7AE7 - chains B and E of the 12 polymer chains in the assembly; structure by X-ray diffraction, 2.66 A resolution.

Chain B (and E):
Protein: Phenolic acid decarboxylase
From: Sedimentibacter hydroxybenzoicus
Notes: EC 4.1.1.63, 4.1.1.61; chain E of this document is another copy of the same molecule, construct and numbering; everything in this record applies to it too
Reference sequence: Q9S4M7 (YCLC_SEDHY); residue numbers follow UniProt; this construct covers 1-480
Amino-acid sequence (480 residues; numbered 1 to 480; the number before each row is that of its first residue):
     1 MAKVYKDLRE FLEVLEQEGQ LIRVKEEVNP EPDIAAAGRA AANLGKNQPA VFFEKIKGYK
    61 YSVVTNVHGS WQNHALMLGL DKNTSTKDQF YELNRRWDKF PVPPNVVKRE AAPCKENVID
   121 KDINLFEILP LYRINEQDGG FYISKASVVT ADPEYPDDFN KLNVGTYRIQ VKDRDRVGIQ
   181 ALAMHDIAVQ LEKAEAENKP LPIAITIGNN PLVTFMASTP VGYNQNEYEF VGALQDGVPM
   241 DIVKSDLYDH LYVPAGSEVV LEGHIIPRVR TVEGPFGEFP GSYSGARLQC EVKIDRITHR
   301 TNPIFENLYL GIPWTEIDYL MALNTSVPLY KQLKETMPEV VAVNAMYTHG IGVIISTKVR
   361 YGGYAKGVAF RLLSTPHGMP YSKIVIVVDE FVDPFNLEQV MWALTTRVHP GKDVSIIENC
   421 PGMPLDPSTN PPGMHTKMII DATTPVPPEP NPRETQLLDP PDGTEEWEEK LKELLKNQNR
Not modelled in the structure: 1-2, 185-186, 195-199, 478-480 (chain E: 1-2, 184-188, 195-200, 221-224, 479-480)
Bound ions: Na+: Asp-413, Asp-441
UniProt features mapped onto this chain:
  - active site: Glu-278 (Proton donor)
  - binding site (prenylated FMN): Asn-163 to Arg-168, Met-184, His-185
  - binding site (Mn(2+)): Asn-163, His-185, Glu-227

Interface between chain B and chain E:
Residue-residue contacts - 67 pairs, chain B then chain E:
  Met-337(B) / Met-379(E)  hydrophobic
  Tyr-361(B) / Met-379(E)
  Tyr-361(B) / Pro-421(E)  hydrophobic
  Gly-362(B) / Pro-421(E)
  Gly-362(B) / Met-434(E)
  Gly-363(B) / Asn-419(E)
  Gly-363(B) / Cys-420(E)
  Gly-363(B) / Pro-421(E)
  Gly-363(B) / Met-434(E)
  Tyr-364(B) / Pro-421(E)
  Lys-366(B) / Glu-418(E)  hydrogen bond (side chain-backbone)
  Lys-366(B) / Asn-419(E)
  Lys-366(B) / Cys-420(E)
  Gly-367(B) / Ser-374(E)
  Gly-367(B) / Met-379(E)
  Phe-370(B) / Phe-370(E)  hydrophobic
  Phe-370(B) / Leu-373(E)  hydrophobic
  Phe-370(B) / Ser-374(E)
  Phe-370(B) / Ile-417(E)  hydrophobic
  Phe-370(B) / Cys-420(E)  hydrophobic
  Arg-371(B) / Arg-371(E)
  Arg-371(B) / Ser-374(E)
  Leu-373(B) / Phe-370(E)  hydrophobic
  Ser-374(B) / Met-337(E)
  Ser-374(B) / Gly-367(E)
  Ser-374(B) / Phe-370(E)
  Ser-374(B) / Arg-371(E)
  Ser-374(B) / Ser-374(E)
  Met-379(B) / Met-337(E)  hydrophobic
  Met-379(B) / Tyr-361(E)
  Met-379(B) / Tyr-364(E)  hydrophobic
  Met-379(B) / Gly-367(E)
  Gly-411(B) / Glu-418(E)
  Lys-412(B) / Glu-418(E)
  Lys-412(B) / Asn-419(E)
  Asp-413(B) / Asn-419(E)  hydrogen bond
  Ser-415(B) / Ile-417(E)
  Ile-417(B) / Phe-370(E)  hydrophobic
  Ile-417(B) / Ser-415(E)
  Ile-417(B) / Ile-417(E)  hydrophobic
  Glu-418(B) / Lys-366(E)  hydrogen bond (backbone-side chain)
  Glu-418(B) / Lys-412(E)
  Asn-419(B) / Gly-363(E)
  Asn-419(B) / Lys-366(E)
  Asn-419(B) / Lys-412(E)
  Asn-419(B) / Asp-413(E)  hydrogen bond
  Asn-419(B) / Asp-441(E)  hydrogen bond
  Asn-419(B) / Glu-449(E)
  Cys-420(B) / Gly-363(E)
  Cys-420(B) / Phe-370(E)  hydrophobic
  Pro-421(B) / Tyr-361(E)  hydrophobic
  Pro-421(B) / Gly-362(E)
  Pro-421(B) / Gly-363(E)
  Pro-421(B) / Tyr-364(E)
  Pro-431(B) / Pro-450(E)
  Pro-432(B) / Pro-448(E)
  Gly-433(B) / Pro-448(E)
  Met-434(B) / Gly-362(E)
  Met-434(B) / Gly-363(E)
  Met-434(B) / Pro-448(E)  hydrophobic
  Met-434(B) / Glu-449(E)
  Asp-441(B) / Asn-419(E)  hydrogen bond
  Pro-448(B) / Pro-432(E)
  Pro-448(B) / Gly-433(E)
  Glu-449(B) / Asn-419(E)
  Glu-449(B) / Met-434(E)
  Pro-450(B) / Pro-431(E)
Other interface residues (no listed pair), chain B (31 interface residues in all): Thr-336, Pro-380
Other interface residues (no listed pair), chain E (30 interface residues in all): Thr-336, Pro-380

In short:
31 residues of chain B face 30 of chain E across their interface; the contacts include 6 hydrogen bonds. Among
the polar pairs are Lys-366(B)/Glu-418(E), Asp-413(B)/Asn-419(E) and Asn-419(B)/Asp-441(E). From UniProt:
active-site residue Glu-278(B), 8 prenylated FMN-binding residues and 3 Mn2+-binding residues on chain B.
Both chains are Phenolic acid decarboxylase (Sedimentibacter hydroxybenzoicus). Entry 7AE7 (Structure of
Sedimentibacter hydroxybenzoicus vanillic acid decarboxylase (ShVdcCD) in open form, with truncated ShVdcD
(V59X)) was determined by X-ray diffraction.
